PDB entry 8WPP | electron microscopy, 3.10 A resolution | chains D and F of the 9 polymer chains in the assembly

[Chain D (and F)]
Molecule: H5R late gene transcription factor
Organism: Monkeypox virus
Notes: chain F of this document is another copy of the same molecule, construct and numbering; everything in this record applies to it too
Sequence (210 residues; numbered 1 to 210; the number before each row is that of its first residue):
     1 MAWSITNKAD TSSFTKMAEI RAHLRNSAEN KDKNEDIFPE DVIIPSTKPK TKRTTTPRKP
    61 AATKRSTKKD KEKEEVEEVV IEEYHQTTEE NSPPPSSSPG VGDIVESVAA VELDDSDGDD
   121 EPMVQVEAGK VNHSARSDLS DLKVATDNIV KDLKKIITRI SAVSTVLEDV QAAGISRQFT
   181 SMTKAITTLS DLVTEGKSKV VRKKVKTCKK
Disordered / not traced: 1-135, 205-210 (chain F: 1-138, 204-210)

[Chain D / chain F interface]
Residue-residue contacts (6):
  Arg159(D) - Thr165(F)
  Ala162(D) - Ala162(F)
  Ala162(D) - Thr165(F)
  Thr165(D) - Arg159(F)
  Thr165(D) - Ala162(F)
  Asp169(D) - Arg159(F)  salt bridge
Other interface residues (no listed pair), chain D (6 interface residues in all): Thr158, Val166
Other interface residues (no listed pair), chain F (6 interface residues in all): Val163, Glu168, Asp169

[In short]
The chain D/chain F interface involves 6 residues from each chain, with 1 salt bridge. Its one salt-bridged
contact is Asp169(D)-Arg159(F).
Both chains are H5R late gene transcription factor (Monkeypox virus). Entry 8WPP (Structure of monkeypox virus
polymerase complex F8-A22-E4-H5 with endogenous DNA) was determined by electron microscopy together with 8WPE,
8WPF and 8WPK from the same study.
